8BEE - chains B and C of the 10 polymer chains in the assembly; structure by electron microscopy, 2.04 A resolution.

Chain B:
Name: NADH dehydrogenase [ubiquinone] iron-sulfur protein 7, mitochondrial
Source organism: Arabidopsis thaliana
Notes: EC 7.1.1.2
Reference sequence: Q42577 (NDUS7_ARATH); residues 1-218 here = UniProt positions 1-218
Sequence (218 residues; numbered 1 to 218; the number before each row is that of its first residue):
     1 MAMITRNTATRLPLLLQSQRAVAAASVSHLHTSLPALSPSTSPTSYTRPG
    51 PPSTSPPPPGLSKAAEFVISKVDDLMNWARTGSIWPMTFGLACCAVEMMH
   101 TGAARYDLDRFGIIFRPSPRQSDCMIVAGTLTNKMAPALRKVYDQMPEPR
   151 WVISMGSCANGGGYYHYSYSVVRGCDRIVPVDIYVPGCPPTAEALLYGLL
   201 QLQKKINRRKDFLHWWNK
Not modelled in the structure: 1-61
Curated features (UniProtKB/Swiss-Prot):
  - binding site ([4Fe-4S] cluster): C93, C94, C158, C188
Ion coordination: 4Fe-4S cluster Fe: C93, C94, C158, C188
Residues lining bound ligands: 4Fe-4S cluster (SF4): A92, C93, C94, G129, T130, G156, S157, C158, Y165, G187, C188, P189

Chain C:
Name: NADH dehydrogenase [ubiquinone] iron-sulfur protein 3
Source organism: Arabidopsis thaliana
Notes: EC 7.1.1.2
Reference sequence: Q95748 (NDUS3_ARATH); numbering as in UniProt (aligned over 1-190)
Sequence (190 residues; numbered 1 to 190; the number before each row is that of its first residue):
     1 MDNQFIFKYSWETLPKKWVKKMERSEHGNRFDTNTDYLFQLLCFLKLHTY
    51 TRVQVLIDICGVDYPSRKRRFEVVYNLLSTRYNSRIRVQTSADEVTRISS
   101 VVSLFPSAGWWEREVWDMFGVSFINHPDLRRILTDYGFEGHPLRKDFPLS
   151 GYVQVRYDDPEKRVVSEPIEMTQEFRYFDFASPWEQRSDG
Not modelled in the structure: 182-190

Chain B / chain C interface:
Pairs across the interface (29; chain B residue first):
  N133(B) with D135(C); V155(C)
  K134(B) with I132(C); T134(C), hydrogen bond (side chain-backbone); D135(C); Y136(C)
  R140(B) with Y157(C), hydrogen bond
  H166(B) with M171(C)
  Y167(B) with L149(C); S150(C), hydrogen bond (backbone-side chain); M171(C), hydrophobic; Q173(C), hydrogen bond (side chain-backbone); E174(C); F175(C)
  S168(B) with L149(C)
  Y169(B) with F138(C), hydrophobic; P142(C); L149(C), hydrogen bond (backbone-backbone); S150(C); G151(C)
  V172(B) with V155(C), hydrophobic
  R173(B) with Q154(C), hydrogen bond; I169(C)
  R177(B) with Q154(C); V155(C), hydrogen bond (side chain-backbone); R156(C); Y157(C), hydrogen bond (backbone-backbone)
  I178(B) with R156(C); Y157(C)
Also at the interface, not in a pair above, chain B (13 interface residues in all): A136, P137
Also at the interface, not in a pair above, chain C (23 interface residues in all): M118, L133, F147, V153, V164

Overview:
The interface between chain B and chain C involves 13 residues on one side and 23 on the other, with 8
hydrogen bonds. Polar contacts include K134(B)-T134(C), R140(B)-Y157(C) and Y167(B)-S150(C). Chain B binds
4Fe-4S cluster. From UniProt: 4 [4Fe-4S] cluster-binding residues on chain B.
Here chain B is NADH dehydrogenase [ubiquinone] iron-sulfur protein 7, mitochondrial and chain C is NADH
dehydrogenase [ubiquinone] iron-sulfur protein 3, both from Arabidopsis thaliana. Entry 8BEE (Cryo-EM
structure of the Arabidopsis thaliana I+III2 supercomplex (CI peripheral core)) was determined by electron
microscopy, deposited together with 8BED, 8BEF, 8BEH, 8BEL, 8BEP, 8BPX, 8BQ5 and 8BQ6.
